5EV0 - chains A and C; structure by X-ray diffraction, 2.10 A resolution.

== Chain A ==
Protein: Profilin
Organism: Ambrosia artemisiifolia
Reference sequence: Q2KN24 (Q2KN24_AMBAR); numbering as in UniProt (aligned over 2-133)
Sequence (134 residues; numbered -1 to 133; 1 number in that range is skipped by the numbering (no residue carries it; nothing is unmodelled there); the number before each row is that of its first residue; numbers below 1 keep their minus sign (Ser-1 is residue -1)):
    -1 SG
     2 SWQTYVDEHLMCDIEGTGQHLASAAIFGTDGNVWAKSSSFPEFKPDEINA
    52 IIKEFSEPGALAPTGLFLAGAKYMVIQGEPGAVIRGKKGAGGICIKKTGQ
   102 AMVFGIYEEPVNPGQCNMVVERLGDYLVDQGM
Differences from the reference sequence: expression tag (-1 to 0)
Modified / non-standard residues: Cys13 (s,S-(2-hydroxyethyl)thiocysteine; CME)
Cystine bridges: Cys95-Cys117
Reported in the primary citation:
  - binding site for Pro-pro-pro-pro-pro-pro-pro-pro-pro (chain C): Trp3, Tyr6, His10, Trp35, Gln101, Tyr127, Gln131, Met133

== Chain C ==
Protein: Pro-pro-pro-pro-pro-pro-pro-pro-pro
Sequence (9 residues; each row starts with the number of its first residue):
     1 PPPPPPPPP

== Interface between chain A and chain C ==
Pairs across the interface - 23 pairs, chain A then chain C:
  Gly0(A) with Pro4(C)
  Ser2(A) with Pro4(C)
  Trp3(A) with Pro1(C); Pro2(C), hydrogen bond (side chain-backbone); Pro4(C), hydrophobic; Pro5(C)
  Tyr6(A) with Pro4(C), hydrophobic; Pro5(C), hydrogen bond (side chain-backbone); Pro6(C), hydrogen bond (side chain-backbone); Pro7(C)
  His10(A) with Pro7(C); Pro8(C)
  Trp35(A) with Pro1(C), hydrophobic; Pro2(C)
  Gln101(A) with Pro2(C)
  Arg123(A) with Pro8(C); Pro9(C)
  Tyr127(A) with Pro6(C), hydrogen bond (side chain-backbone); Pro7(C); Pro8(C), hydrophobic
  Gln131(A) with Pro5(C)
  Met133(A) with Pro2(C), hydrophobic; Pro5(C)
Interface residues without a listed pair, chain A (13 interface residues in all): Ser-1, Leu128
Interface residues without a listed pair, chain C (9 interface residues in all): Pro3

== Overview ==
The interface between chain A and chain C involves 13 residues on one side and 9 on the other, with 4 hydrogen
bonds. Polar pairs include Trp3(A)-Pro2(C), Tyr6(A)-Pro5(C) and Tyr6(A)-Pro6(C). From the paper: a binding
site for Pro-pro-pro-pro-pro-pro-pro-pro-pro (chain C) at Trp3(A), Tyr6(A) and His10(A) among others. Here
chain A is Profilin (Ambrosia artemisiifolia) and chain C is Pro-pro-pro-pro-pro-pro-pro-pro-pro. Entry 5EV0
(Crystal structure of ragweed profilin Amb an 8 in complex with poly-Pro14) was determined by X-ray
diffraction, deposited together with 5EM0, 5EM1 and 5EVE.
Here chain A is Profilin (Ambrosia artemisiifolia) and chain C is Pro-pro-pro-pro-pro-pro-pro-pro-pro. Entry
5EV0 (Crystal structure of ragweed profilin Amb a 8 in complex with poly-Pro14) was determined by X-ray
diffraction, deposited together with 5EM0, 5EM1 and 5EVE.
